PDB entry 6QPH | X-ray diffraction, 3.40 A resolution | chains C and D of the 11 polymer chains in the assembly

== Chain C ==
Molecule: Photosystem I iron-sulfur center
From: Dunaliella salina
Notes: EC 1.97.1.12
Reference sequence: D0FXW7 (D0FXW7_DUNSA); numbering as in UniProt (aligned over 2-81)
Chain sequence (80 residues; row label = number of the first residue in the row):
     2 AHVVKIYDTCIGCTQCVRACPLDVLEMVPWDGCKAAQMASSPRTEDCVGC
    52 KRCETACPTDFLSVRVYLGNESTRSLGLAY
Metal / ion sites: 4Fe-4S cluster Fe site 1: C11, C14, C17, C58; 4Fe-4S cluster Fe site 2: C21, C48, C51, C54
Residues lining bound ligands:
  - 4Fe-4S cluster (SF4), molecule 1: C11, I12, G13, C14, T15, Q16, C17, M28, A40, C58, P59, T60, S64
  - 4Fe-4S cluster (SF4), molecule 2: C21, P22, L23, V25, C48, V49, G50, C51, K52, R53, C54, V67

== Chain D ==
Molecule: PsaD
From: Dunaliella salina
Chain sequence (142 residues; row label = number of the first residue in the row):
    71 KQPELDPDTPSPIFGGSTGGLLRKAQVEEFYVITWESPKEQIFEMPTGGA
   121 AIMRKGPNLLKFARKEQCMALTTQLRSKFRQTPCFYRVYADGKVQYLHPK
   171 DGVYPEKVNAGRVGVNQNMRSIGKNVDPIKVVKFTGSEPFEI

== How chain C and chain D interact ==
Contacting residue pairs - 67 pairs, chain C then chain D:
  V4(C) - S207(D)
  V5(C) - N186(D)
  K6(C) - N188(D)  hydrogen bond
  K6(C) - R190(D)
  K6(C) - P209(D)  hydrogen bond (side chain-backbone)
  I7(C) - N186(D)
  I7(C) - Q187(D)
  I7(C) - N188(D)  hydrogen bond (backbone-backbone)
  Y8(C) - N188(D)
  Y8(C) - R190(D)
  Y8(C) - S191(D)
  Y8(C) - I192(D)  hydrophobic
  Y8(C) - N195(D)  hydrogen bond
  D9(C) - N188(D)
  D9(C) - R190(D)  hydrogen bond (backbone-backbone)
  D9(C) - S191(D)  hydrogen bond (side chain-backbone)
  T10(C) - I192(D)
  T15(C) - E176(D)
  V18(C) - P175(D)
  V18(C) - E176(D)
  R19(C) - E176(D)
  P22(C) - E136(D)
  P22(C) - M139(D)
  L23(C) - K135(D)  hydrogen bond (backbone-side chain)
  L23(C) - E136(D)
  D24(C) - M139(D)
  D24(C) - H168(D)  salt bridge
  D24(C) - P175(D)
  L26(C) - P175(D)
  E27(C) - G184(D)
  M28(C) - P175(D)
  M28(C) - E176(D)
  M28(C) - V178(D)
  V29(C) - V178(D)  hydrophobic
  V29(C) - R182(D)
  P30(C) - R182(D)
  Q38(C) - V178(D)
  M39(C) - Q187(D)
  M39(C) - M189(D)  hydrophobic
  A40(C) - Q187(D)
  S41(C) - G184(D)
  S41(C) - V185(D)
  S41(C) - Q187(D)  hydrogen bond
  S42(C) - V185(D)  hydrogen bond (backbone-backbone)
  S42(C) - N186(D)  hydrogen bond (backbone-side chain)
  P43(C) - V185(D)  hydrophobic
  R44(C) - L167(D)
  E46(C) - Y159(D)
  D47(C) - Y101(D)
  D47(C) - L167(D)
  F62(C) - I192(D)  hydrophobic
  L63(C) - I192(D)
  Y68(C) - N195(D)
  Y68(C) - S207(D)
  Y68(C) - F210(D)
  L69(C) - S207(D)
  T74(C) - E98(D)
  R75(C) - E99(D)  salt bridge
  R75(C) - Y101(D)  hydrogen bond
  G78(C) - R134(D)  hydrogen bond (backbone-side chain)
  L79(C) - K94(D)
  L79(C) - R134(D)
  A80(C) - L92(D)
  A80(C) - K94(D)
  A80(C) - R134(D)
  Y81(C) - L92(D)  hydrophobic
  Y81(C) - K94(D)
Also at the interface, not in a pair above, chain C (39 interface residues in all): T45, R53
Also at the interface, not in a pair above, chain D (37 interface residues in all): A133, R157, D171, K177, N179, G181, V183, E208

== Summary ==
Chain C and chain D form an interface of 39 and 37 residues respectively; the contacts include 12 hydrogen
bonds and 2 salt bridges. Polar contacts include D24(C)-H168(D), R75(C)-E99(D) and K6(C)-N188(D). Ligands of
chain C: 4Fe-4S cluster.
Chain C is Photosystem I iron-sulfur center and chain D is PsaD, both from Dunaliella salina; the structure,
Dunaliella minimal PSI complex, was determined by X-ray diffraction together with 6RHZ from the same study.
